3HUS - chains B and C of the 5 polymer chains in the assembly; structure by X-ray diffraction, 3.04 A resolution.

Chain B:
Protein: Fibrinogen beta chain
Organism: Homo sapiens
Notes: fragment: Fragment D:
UniProtKB: P02675 (FIBB_HUMAN); residues 149-461 here correspond to UniProt positions 179-491 (UniProt number = residue number + 30)
Sequence (313 residues; numbered 149 to 461; the number before each row is that of its first residue):
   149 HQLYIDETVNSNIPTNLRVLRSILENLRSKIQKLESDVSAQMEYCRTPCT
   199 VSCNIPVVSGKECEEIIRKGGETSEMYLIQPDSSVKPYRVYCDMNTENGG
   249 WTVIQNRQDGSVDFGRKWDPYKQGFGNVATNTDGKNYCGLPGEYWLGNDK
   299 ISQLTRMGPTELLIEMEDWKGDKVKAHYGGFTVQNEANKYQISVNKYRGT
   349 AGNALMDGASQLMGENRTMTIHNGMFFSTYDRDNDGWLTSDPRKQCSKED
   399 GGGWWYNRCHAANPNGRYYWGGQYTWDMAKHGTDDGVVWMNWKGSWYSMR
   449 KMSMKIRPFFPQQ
Disordered / not traced: 149-155, 459-461
Curated features (UniProtKB/Swiss-Prot):
  - glycosylation: N364 (N-linked (GlcNAc...) asparagine)
Cystine bridges: C201-C286, C211-C240, C394-C407
Covalent attachments: glycan linked to N364
Metal / ion sites: Ca2+: D383, W385

Chain C:
Protein: Fibrinogen gamma chain
Organism: Homo sapiens
Notes: fragment: Fragment D:
UniProtKB: P02679 (FIBG_HUMAN); residues 96-406 here correspond to UniProt positions 122-432 (UniProt number = residue number + 26)
Sequence (311 residues; row label = number of the first residue in the row):
    96 YEASILTHDSSIRYLQEIYNSNNQKIVNLKEKVAQLEAQCQEPCKDTVQI
   146 HDITGKDCQDIANKGAKQSGLYFIKPLKANQQFLVYCEIDGSGNGWTVFQ
   196 KRLDGSVDFKKNWIQYKEGFGHLSPTGTTEFWLGNEKIHLISTQSAIPYA
   246 LRVELEDWNGRTSTADYAMFKVGPEADKYRLTYAYFAGGDAGDAFDGFDF
   296 GDDPSDKFFTSHKGMQFSTWDNDNDKFEGNCAEQDGSGWWMNKCHAGHLN
   346 GVYYQGGTYSKASTPNGYDNGIIWATWKTRWYSMKKTTMKIIPFNRLTIG
   396 EGQQHHLGGAK
Disordered / not traced: 96-103, 395-406
Sequence notes: engineered mutation K308 (Asn334 in P02679)
Curated features (UniProtKB/Swiss-Prot):
  - region: T374 to E396 (Gamma-chain polymerization, binding amino end of another fibrin alpha chain), G397 to K406 (Platelet aggregation and Staphylococcus clumping)
  - binding site (Ca(2+)): D318, D320, F322, G324
  - cross-link: Q398 (Isoglutamyl lysine isopeptide (Gln-Lys) (interchain with K-432)), K406 (Isoglutamyl lysine isopeptide (Lys-Gln) (interchain with Q-424))
Cystine bridges: C153-C182, C326-C339
Metal / ion sites: Ca2+ near F322 (its only coordinating residue here)
What the authors report for this chain:
  - mutagenesis - N308K (10-fold): decreased binding to Peptide Ligand Gly-Pro-Arg-Pro-amide
  - mutagenesis - N308K: unchanged binding to Ca2+

Chain B / chain C interface:
Pairs across the interface - 76 pairs, chain B then chain C:
  L165(B) - I107(C)  hydrophobic
  L165(B) - L110(C)
  L168(B) - L110(C)  hydrophobic
  R169(B) - Y109(C)  hydrogen bond
  R169(B) - L110(C)
  L172(B) - L110(C)
  L172(B) - I113(C)  hydrophobic
  L172(B) - N117(C)
  R176(B) - I113(C)
  R176(B) - N117(C)
  I179(B) - N117(C)
  I179(B) - K120(C)
  E183(B) - L124(C)
  E183(B) - K127(C)  salt bridge
  V186(B) - K127(C)
  V186(B) - V128(C)  hydrophobic
  Q189(B) - L131(C)
  M190(B) - L131(C)
  C193(B) - Q134(C)
  C193(B) - C135(C)  hydrophobic
  C197(B) - C139(C)  disulfide
  C197(B) - K140(C)  hydrogen bond (backbone-backbone)
  T198(B) - K140(C)
  V199(B) - C139(C)
  V199(B) - K140(C)  hydrogen bond (backbone-backbone)
  V199(B) - D141(C)
  V199(B) - T142(C)  hydrogen bond (backbone-backbone)
  S200(B) - D141(C)
  S200(B) - T142(C)  hydrogen bond
  C201(B) - D141(C)  hydrogen bond (backbone-side chain)
  C201(B) - V143(C)
  N202(B) - V143(C)
  N202(B) - H217(C)
  N202(B) - L218(C)
  N202(B) - S219(C)
  N202(B) - P220(C)
  N202(B) - T224(C)
  I203(B) - I145(C)  hydrophobic
  I203(B) - L179(C)  hydrophobic
  I203(B) - H217(C)
  I203(B) - L218(C)  hydrogen bond (backbone-backbone)
  P204(B) - G216(C)
  P204(B) - H217(C)
  V205(B) - F215(C)
  V205(B) - G216(C)  hydrogen bond (backbone-backbone)
  V205(B) - L218(C)  hydrophobic
  V205(B) - F226(C)  hydrophobic
  V205(B) - W227(C)
  V205(B) - L228(C)
  V205(B) - K232(C)  hydrogen bond (backbone-side chain)
  V206(B) - G214(C)
  R216(B) - I209(C)
  K217(B) - I209(C)
  K217(B) - Q210(C)
  K217(B) - E213(C)  salt bridge
  G218(B) - Q210(C)  hydrogen bond (backbone-side chain)
  E220(B) - Q210(C)
  E223(B) - H217(C)  salt bridge
  L226(B) - F168(C)  hydrophobic
  Q228(B) - Q176(C)
  Q228(B) - Q177(C)
  D230(B) - Q176(C)
  S231(B) - Q176(C)  hydrogen bond (backbone-side chain)
  P235(B) - F168(C)  hydrophobic
  P235(B) - Q177(C)
  R237(B) - V143(C)
  R237(B) - I145(C)
  D261(B) - E132(C)
  D261(B) - Q136(C)
  R264(B) - C135(C)
  R264(B) - Q136(C)  hydrogen bond (side chain-backbone)
  G274(B) - P138(C)
  N275(B) - P138(C)
  N275(B) - C139(C)  hydrogen bond (side chain-backbone)
  N284(B) - T224(C)
  Y285(B) - H217(C)
Interface residues without a listed pair, chain B (39 interface residues in all): L182
Interface residues without a listed pair, chain C (45 interface residues in all): Y114, I121, N123, L166, S201
Cross-chain cystine bridges: C197(B)-C139(C)

Summary:
Chain B and chain C form an interface of 39 and 45 residues respectively; the contacts include 1 disulfide
bond, 13 hydrogen bonds and 3 salt bridges. Polar contacts include E183(B)-K127(C), K217(B)-E213(C) and
E223(B)-H217(C). The paper reports that N308K of chain C reduces binding to Peptide Ligand
Gly-Pro-Arg-Pro-amide; N308K of chain C leaves binding to Ca2+ unchanged.
Chain B is Fibrinogen beta chain and chain C is Fibrinogen gamma chain, both from Homo sapiens; the structure,
Crystal structure of recombinant gamma N308K fibrinogen fragment D with the peptide ligand
Gly-Pro-Arg-Pro-amide, was determined by X-ray diffraction.
